Entry 8G2W (electron microscopy, 3.70 A resolution); this record covers chains A and J of the 8 polymer chains in the assembly.

Chain A:
Molecule: 39-nt DNA strand
From: Escherichia coli
Notes: EC 2.7.7.6
Sequence (39 nucleotides; numbered 1 to 38 plus 12 insertion-coded residues; 11 numbers in that range are skipped by the numbering (no residue carries them; nothing is unmodelled there); the number before each row is that of its first residue; a row labelled like 13A-13L holds insertion residues (13A, then the next letters in order)):
     1 GGTCAGTACG TCC
13A-13L ATTAGCTCTTCG
    25 GAAGAGATTC AGAG
Disordered / not traced: 1-8, 13A-13L

Chain J:
Molecule: DNA-directed RNA polymerase subunit beta'
From: Escherichia coli
UniProtKB: C3SIA2 (C3SIA2_ECOLX); residues 16-1373 here = UniProt positions 16-1373
Chain sequence (1358 residues; each row starts with the number of its first residue):
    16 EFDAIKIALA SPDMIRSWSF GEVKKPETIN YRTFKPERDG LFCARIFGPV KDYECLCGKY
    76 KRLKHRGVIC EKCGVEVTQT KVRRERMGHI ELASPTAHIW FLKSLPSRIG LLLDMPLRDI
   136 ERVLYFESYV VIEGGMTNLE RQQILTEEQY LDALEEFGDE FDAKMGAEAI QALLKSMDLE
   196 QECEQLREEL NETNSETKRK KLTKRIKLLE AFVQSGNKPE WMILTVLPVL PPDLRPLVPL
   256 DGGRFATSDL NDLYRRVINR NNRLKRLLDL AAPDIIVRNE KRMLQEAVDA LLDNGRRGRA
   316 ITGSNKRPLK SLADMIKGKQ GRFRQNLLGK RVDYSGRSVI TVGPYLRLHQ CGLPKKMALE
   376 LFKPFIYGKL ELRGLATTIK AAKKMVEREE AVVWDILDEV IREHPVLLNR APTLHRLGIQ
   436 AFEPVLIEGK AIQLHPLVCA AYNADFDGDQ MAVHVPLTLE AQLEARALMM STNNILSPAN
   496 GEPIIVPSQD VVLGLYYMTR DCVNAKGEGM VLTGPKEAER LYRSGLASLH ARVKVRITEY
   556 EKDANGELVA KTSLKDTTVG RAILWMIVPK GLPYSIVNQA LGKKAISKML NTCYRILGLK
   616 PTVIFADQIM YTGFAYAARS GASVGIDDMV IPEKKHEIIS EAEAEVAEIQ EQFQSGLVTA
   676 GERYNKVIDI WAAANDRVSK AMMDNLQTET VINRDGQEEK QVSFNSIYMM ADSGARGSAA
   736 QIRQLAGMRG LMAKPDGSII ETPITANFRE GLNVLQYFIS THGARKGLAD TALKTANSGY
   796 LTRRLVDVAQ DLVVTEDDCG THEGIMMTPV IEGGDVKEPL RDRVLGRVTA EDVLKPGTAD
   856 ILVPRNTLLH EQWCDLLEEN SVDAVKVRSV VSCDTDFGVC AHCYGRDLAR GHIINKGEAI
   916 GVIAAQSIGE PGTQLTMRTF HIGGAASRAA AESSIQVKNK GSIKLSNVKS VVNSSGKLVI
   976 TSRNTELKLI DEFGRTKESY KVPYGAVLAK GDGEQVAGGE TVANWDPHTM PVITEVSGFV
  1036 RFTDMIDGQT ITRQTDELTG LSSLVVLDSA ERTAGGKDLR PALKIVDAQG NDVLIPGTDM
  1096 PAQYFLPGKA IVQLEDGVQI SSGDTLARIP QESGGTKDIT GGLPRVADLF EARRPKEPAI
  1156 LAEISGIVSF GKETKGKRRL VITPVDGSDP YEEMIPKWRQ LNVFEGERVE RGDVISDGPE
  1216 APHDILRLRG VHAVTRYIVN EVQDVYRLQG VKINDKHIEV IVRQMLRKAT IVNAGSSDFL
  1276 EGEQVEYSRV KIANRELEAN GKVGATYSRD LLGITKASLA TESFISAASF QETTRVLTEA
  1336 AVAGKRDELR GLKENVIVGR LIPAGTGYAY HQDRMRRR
Disordered / not traced: 934-947, 1127-1133
Metal / ion sites: Mg2+: Asp460, Asp462, Asp464 (shared with 1 residue of chain R)

Interface between chain A and chain J:
Contacting residue pairs (17):
  DG10(A) - Arg47(J)  hydrogen bond to the base
  DT11(A) - Asn45(J)  base contact
  DT11(A) - Arg47(J)  hydrogen bond to the base
  DT11(A) - Arg53(J)  salt bridge to the phosphate
  DC12(A) - Lys40(J)  salt bridge to the phosphate
  DC13(A) - Arg281(J)  salt bridge to the phosphate
  DG28(A) - Arg1148(J)  hydrogen bond to the phosphate
  DG28(A) - Lys1151(J)  salt bridge to the phosphate
  DA29(A) - Glu1146(J)  phosphate contact
  DA29(A) - Arg1148(J)  salt bridge to the phosphate
  DG30(A) - Lys1311(J)  phosphate contact
  DA31(A) - Leu120(J)  phosphate contact
  DT32(A) - Leu120(J)  phosphate contact
  DT32(A) - Arg133(J)  hydrogen bond to the phosphate
  DT33(A) - Arg133(J)  salt bridge to the phosphate
  DA37(A) - Gly1171(J)  phosphate contact
  DG38(A) - Lys1170(J)  phosphate contact
Also at the interface, not in a pair above, chain J (18 interface residues in all): Thr48, Lys215, Lys216, Asp1143, Lys1167

In short:
Chain A and chain J form an interface of 12 and 18 residues respectively; the contacts include 4 hydrogen
bonds and 6 salt bridges. Among the polar pairs are DG10(A)-Arg47(J), DT11(A)-Arg47(J) and DG28(A)-Arg1148(J).
The Mg2+ site is built by Asp460(J), Asp462(J) and Asp464(J).
Chain A is a 39-nt DNA strand and chain J is DNA-directed RNA polymerase subunit beta', both from Escherichia
coli; the structure, Cryo-EM structure of 3DVA component 2 of Escherichia coli que-PEC (paused elongation
complex) RNA Polymerase minus ..., was determined by electron microscopy, deposited together with 8F3C, 8G00,
8G1S, 8G4W, 8G7E and 8G8Z.
